5AWT - chains A and B; structure by X-ray diffraction, 2.70 A resolution.

# Chain A
Protein: SH3-containing GRB2-like protein 3-interacting protein 1
From: Homo sapiens
UniProt: Q9BQI5 (SGIP1_HUMAN); residues 552-828 here = UniProt positions 552-828
Chain sequence (282 residues; numbered 547 to 828; the number before each row is that of its first residue):
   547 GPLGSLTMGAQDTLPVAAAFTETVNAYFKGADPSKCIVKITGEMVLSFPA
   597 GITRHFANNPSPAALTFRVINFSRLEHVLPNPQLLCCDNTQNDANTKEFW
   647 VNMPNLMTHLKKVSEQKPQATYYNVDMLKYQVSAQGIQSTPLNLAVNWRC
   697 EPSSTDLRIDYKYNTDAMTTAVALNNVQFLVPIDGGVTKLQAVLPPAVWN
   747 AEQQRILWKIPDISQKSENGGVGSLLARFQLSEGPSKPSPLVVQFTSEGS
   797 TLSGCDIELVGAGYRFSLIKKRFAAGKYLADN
Unresolved in the structure: 547-557, 634-638
Differences from the reference sequence: expression tag (547-551)
Cystine bridges: C633 forms a disulfide with the same residue of a neighbouring copy of this chain
Metal / ion sites: Zn2+ site 1: D558, E748; Zn2+ site 2 near E589 (its only coordinating residue here); Zn2+ site 3 near D639 (its only coordinating residue here); Zn2+ site 4 near E644 (its only coordinating residue here); Zn2+ site 5 near H655 (its only coordinating residue here)
What the authors report for this chain:
  - mutagenesis - K816E: abolished binding to Eps15-640-654

# Chain B
Protein: Epidermal growth factor receptor substrate 15
Chain sequence (11 residues; numbered 639 to 649; the number before each row is that of its first residue):
   639 YDPFGGDPFKG
Unresolved in the structure: 649

# Chain A / chain B interface
Contacting residue pairs (28; chain A residue first):
  P561(A) with F647(B)
  V562(A) with F647(B), hydrophobic
  A563(A) with F642(B), hydrophobic; P646(B), hydrophobic; F647(B)
  A564(A) with F642(B)
  A565(A) with P641(B), hydrophobic; F642(B), hydrophobic
  T567(A) with Y639(B); P641(B)
  S593(A) with F642(B); F647(B)
  F594(A) with F647(B)
  P595(A) with F647(B)
  T667(A) with D645(B), hydrogen bond
  Y668(A) with D640(B), hydrogen bond; G644(B), hydrogen bond (side chain-backbone); D645(B); F647(B), hydrophobic
  N670(A) with D640(B), hydrogen bond; P641(B); F642(B)
  S813(A) with P646(B), hydrogen bond (side chain-backbone); F647(B)
  L814(A) with P646(B), hydrophobic
  K816(A) with P641(B)
  R818(A) with Y639(B), hydrogen bond; P641(B), hydrogen bond (side chain-backbone)
Interface residues without a listed pair, chain A (17 interface residues in all): V591
The authors on this interface:
  - interface residues, chain A: A563(A), A565(A), T667(A), Y668(A), N670(A), S813(A), R818(A)
  - hot spots on chain A (mutagenesis) - N670D: abolished binding to Epidermal growth factor receptor substrate 15 (chain B)

# Overview
The interface between chain A and chain B involves 17 residues on one side and 8 on the other, with 7 hydrogen
bonds. Among the polar pairs are T667(A)-D645(B), Y668(A)-D640(B) and Y668(A)-G644(B). From the paper: K816E
of chain A abolishes binding to Eps15-640-654; interface residues A563(A), A565(A) and T667(A) among others.
Here chain A is SH3-containing GRB2-like protein 3-interacting protein 1 (Homo sapiens) and chain B is
Epidermal growth factor receptor substrate 15. Entry 5AWT (Crystal structure of the SGIP1 mu homology domain
in complex with an Eps15 fragment containing two ...) was determined by X-ray diffraction together with 5AWR,
5AWS and 5AWU from the same study.
